9OK3 - chains B and A of the 6 polymer chains in the assembly; structure by electron microscopy, 3.74 A resolution.

# Chain B (and A)
Protein: Syntaxin-1A
From: Rattus norvegicus
Notes: chain A of this document is another copy of the same molecule, construct and numbering; everything in this record applies to it too
Reference sequence: P32851 (STX1A_RAT); residues 1-267 here = UniProt positions 1-267
Amino-acid sequence (267 residues; numbered 1 to 267; the number before each row is that of its first residue):
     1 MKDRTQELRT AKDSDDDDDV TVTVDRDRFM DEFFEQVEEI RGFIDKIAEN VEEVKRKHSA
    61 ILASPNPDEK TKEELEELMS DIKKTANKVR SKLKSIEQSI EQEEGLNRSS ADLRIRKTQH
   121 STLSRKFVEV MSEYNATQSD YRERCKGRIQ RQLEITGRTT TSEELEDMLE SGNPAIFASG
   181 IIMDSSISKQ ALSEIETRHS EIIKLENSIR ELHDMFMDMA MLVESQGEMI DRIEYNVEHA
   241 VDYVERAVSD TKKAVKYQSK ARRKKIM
Not modelled in the structure: 1-196, 260-267 (chain A: 1-187, 260-267)
Curated features (UniProtKB/Swiss-Prot):
  - site: Lys253, Ala254 (Microbial infection: Cleavage)
  - modified residue (Phosphoserine): Ser14, Ser64, Ser95, Ser188
  - cross-link (Glycyl lysine isopeptide (Lys-Gly)): Lys252 (interchain with G-Cter in SUMO), Lys253 (interchain with G-Cter in SUMO), Lys256 (interchain with G-Cter in SUMO)

# How chain B and chain A interact
Pairs across the interface - 26 pairs, chain B then chain A:
  Leu205(B) - Leu205(A)  hydrophobic
  Ile209(B) - Ser208(A)
  Leu212(B) - Leu212(A)  hydrophobic
  His213(B) - Ser208(A)
  His213(B) - Glu211(A)
  His213(B) - Met215(A)
  Phe216(B) - Leu212(A)  hydrophobic
  Phe216(B) - Met215(A)  hydrophobic
  Phe216(B) - Phe216(A)  hydrophobic
  Phe216(B) - Met219(A)  hydrophobic
  Met219(B) - Met219(A)  hydrophobic
  Val223(B) - Gln226(A)  hydrogen bond (backbone-side chain)
  Glu224(B) - Leu222(A)
  Gln226(B) - Gln226(A)
  Gly227(B) - Gln226(A)
  Ile230(B) - Met229(A)  hydrophobic
  Ile230(B) - Ile230(A)  hydrophobic
  Ile230(B) - Ile233(A)  hydrophobic
  Asp231(B) - Met229(A)
  Glu234(B) - Met229(A)
  Glu234(B) - Arg232(A)  salt bridge
  Glu234(B) - Ile233(A)
  Glu238(B) - Asn236(A)
  Glu245(B) - Tyr243(A)  hydrogen bond
  Val248(B) - Tyr243(A)
  Lys252(B) - Tyr243(A)  hydrogen bond
Other interface residues (no listed pair), chain B (20 interface residues in all): Glu206, Met217, Ile233
Other interface residues (no listed pair), chain A (16 interface residues in all): Lys204
Interface features reported in the paper:
  - specific contacts: Gln226(B)-Gln226(A)
  - interface residues, chain B: Gln226(B)

# In short
The interface between chain B and chain A involves 20 residues on one side and 16 on the other; the contacts
include 3 hydrogen bonds and 1 salt bridge. Polar contacts include Glu234(B)-Arg232(A), Val223(B)-Gln226(A)
and Glu245(B)-Tyr243(A). The paper describes a contact between Gln226(B) and Gln226(A). From the paper: the
interface residue Gln226(B).
Chain B and chain A are both Syntaxin-1A (Rattus norvegicus); the structure, 21bin20S complex
(NSF-alphaSNAP-2:1 syntaxin-1a:SNAP-25), 3:2:1 alphaSNAP-syntaxin-1a-SNAP-25 subcomplex local refinement,
non-hydrolyzing, class 13, was determined by electron microscopy together with 9OJR, 9OJU, 9OJZ, 9OK5, 9OKC,
9OLJ and 17 further entries from the same study.
